7BSC - chains A and L of the 3 polymer chains in the assembly; structure by X-ray diffraction, 2.31 A resolution.

== Chain A ==
Protein: Non-structural protein 1
Source organism: Dengue virus 2
Notes: fragment: ns1
UniProt: Q6TFL7 (Q6TFL7_9FLAV); numbering as in UniProt (aligned over 172-352)
Amino-acid sequence (181 residues; each row starts with the number of its first residue):
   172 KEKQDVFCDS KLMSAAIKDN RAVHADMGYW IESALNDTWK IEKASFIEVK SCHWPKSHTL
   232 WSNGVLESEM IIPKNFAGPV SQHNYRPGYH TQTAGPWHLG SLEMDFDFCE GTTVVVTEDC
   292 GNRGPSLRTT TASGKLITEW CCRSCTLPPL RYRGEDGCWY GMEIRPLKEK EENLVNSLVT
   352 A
Unresolved in the structure: 172-175
Disulfides: Cys179-Cys223, Cys280-Cys329, Cys291-Cys312, Cys313-Cys316

== Chain L ==
Protein: 1G5.3 Fab Light Chain
Source organism: Homo sapiens
Notes: antibody fragment or engineered binder
Amino-acid sequence (218 residues; numbered 20 to 237; the number before each row is that of its first residue):
    20 EIVLTQSPAS LAVSLGQRAT ISCRASESVE YSGTSLMHWY QQKPGQPPKL LIYAASNVES
    80 GVPARFSGSG SGTDFSLNIH PVEEDDIAMY FCQQSRKVPY TFGGGTKLEL KRTVAAPSVF
   140 IFPPSDEQLK SGTASVVCLL NNFYPREAKV QWKVDNALQS GNSQESVTEQ DSKDSTYSLS
   200 STLTLSKADY EKHKVYACEV THQGLSSPVT KSFNRGEC
Unresolved in the structure: 235-237
Disulfides: Cys42-Cys111, Cys157-Cys217

== Chain A / chain L interface ==
Pairs across the interface (9; chain A residue first):
  Ala303(A) - Tyr72(L)
  Ser304(A) - Tyr72(L)
  Ser304(A) - Glu78(L)  hydrogen bond
  Lys306(A) - Glu78(L)  salt bridge
  Lys306(A) - Ser79(L)  hydrogen bond
  Glu343(A) - Ser79(L)
  Glu343(A) - Gly80(L)  hydrogen bond (backbone-backbone)
  Ser348(A) - Tyr72(L)
  Ser348(A) - Ser79(L)
Other interface residues (no listed pair), chain A (7 interface residues in all): Asn344, Leu345
Other interface residues (no listed pair), chain L (5 interface residues in all): Leu69

== Overview ==
The interface between chain A and chain L involves 7 residues on one side and 5 on the other; the contacts
include 3 hydrogen bonds and 1 salt bridge. Among the polar pairs are Lys306(A)-Glu78(L), Ser304(A)-Glu78(L)
and Lys306(A)-Ser79(L).
Chain A is Non-structural protein 1 (Dengue virus 2) and chain L is 1G5.3 Fab Light Chain (Homo sapiens); the
structure, Complex structure of 1G5.3 Fab bound to DENV2 NS1c, was determined by X-ray diffraction, deposited
together with 7BSD.
